PDB entry 8ACI | X-ray diffraction, 1.85 A resolution | chains H and L of the 4 polymer chains in the assembly

== Chain H ==
Protein: ARGX-117 Fab heavy chain
From: Homo sapiens
Notes: antibody fragment or engineered binder
Chain sequence (219 residues; each row starts with the number of its first residue):
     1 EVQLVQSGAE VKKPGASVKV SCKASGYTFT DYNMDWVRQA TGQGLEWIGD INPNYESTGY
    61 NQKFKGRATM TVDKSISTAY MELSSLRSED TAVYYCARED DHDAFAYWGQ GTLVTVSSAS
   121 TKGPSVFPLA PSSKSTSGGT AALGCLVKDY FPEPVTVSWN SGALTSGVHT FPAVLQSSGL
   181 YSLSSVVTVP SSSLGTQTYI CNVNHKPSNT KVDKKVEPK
Disulfides: Cys22-Cys96, Cys145-Cys201
Bound ions: Ca2+: Glu99, Asp103 (shared with 1 residue of chain A; Tyr100(L) of chain L)

== Chain L ==
Protein: ARGX-117 Fab light chain
From: Homo sapiens
Notes: antibody fragment or engineered binder
Chain sequence (218 residues; numbered 1 to 218; the number before each row is that of its first residue):
     1 DNVLTQSPDS LAVSLGERAT ISCRASKSVR TSGYNYMHWY QQKPGQPPKL LIYLASNLKS
    61 GVPDRFSGSG SGTDFTLTIS SLQAEDAATY YCQHSRELPY TFGQGTKLEI KRTVAAPSVF
   121 IFPPSDEQLK SGTASVVCLL NNFYPREAKV QWKVDNALQS GNSQESVTEQ DSKDSTYSLS
   181 STLTLSKADY EKHKVYACEV THQGLSSPVT KSFNRGEC
Disulfides: Cys23-Cys92, Cys138-Cys198
Bound ions: Ca2+: Tyr100 (shared with 1 residue of chain A; Glu99(H), Asp103(H) of chain H)

== Chain H / chain L interface ==
Contacting residue pairs (76):
  Asp35(H) - Tyr100(L)
  Gln39(H) - Gln42(L)  hydrogen bond
  Gln39(H) - Tyr91(L)  hydrogen bond
  Gln43(H) - Tyr91(L)
  Leu45(H) - Pro48(L)  hydrophobic
  Leu45(H) - Tyr91(L)  hydrophobic
  Leu45(H) - Phe102(L)
  Trp47(H) - Leu98(L)  hydrophobic
  Trp47(H) - Pro99(L)  hydrophobic
  Trp47(H) - Tyr100(L)
  Asn61(H) - Pro99(L)
  Tyr95(H) - Gln42(L)
  Tyr95(H) - Gln46(L)
  Tyr95(H) - Pro47(L)  hydrophobic
  Asp100(H) - Leu50(L)
  Asp100(H) - Lys59(L)  salt bridge
  His102(H) - His38(L)  hydrogen bond (backbone-side chain)
  His102(H) - Tyr53(L)
  His102(H) - Leu54(L)
  Asp103(H) - His38(L)  hydrogen bond (backbone-side chain)
  Asp103(H) - Ser95(L)
  Asp103(H) - Tyr100(L)  hydrogen bond
  Ala104(H) - His38(L)
  Ala104(H) - Tyr40(L)
  Ala104(H) - Leu50(L)  hydrophobic
  Phe105(H) - Tyr40(L)  hydrogen bond (backbone-side chain)
  Phe105(H) - Leu50(L)
  Phe105(H) - Gln93(L)
  Phe105(H) - Phe102(L)  hydrophobic
  Ala106(H) - Leu50(L)  hydrophobic
  Ala106(H) - Lys59(L)
  Trp108(H) - Tyr40(L)
  Trp108(H) - Pro47(L)  hydrophobic
  Trp108(H) - Pro48(L)
  Gly109(H) - Pro47(L)
  Val126(H) - Glu127(L)
  Phe127(H) - Ser125(L)
  Phe127(H) - Glu127(L)
  Phe127(H) - Gln128(L)
  Pro128(H) - Ser125(L)
  Leu129(H) - Phe122(L)
  Leu129(H) - Val137(L)  hydrophobic
  Ala130(H) - Phe122(L)
  Lys134(H) - Phe120(L)
  Lys134(H) - Ile121(L)  hydrogen bond (backbone-backbone)
  Lys134(H) - Lys211(L)
  Lys134(H) - Ser212(L)  hydrogen bond (side chain-backbone)
  Ser135(H) - Phe120(L)
  Ser135(H) - Phe122(L)
  Thr136(H) - Phe120(L)
  Ser137(H) - Phe120(L)
  Ala142(H) - Phe122(L)
  Leu146(H) - Ser135(L)
  Lys148(H) - Gln128(L)
  Lys148(H) - Ser135(L)
  His169(H) - Asn141(L)
  His169(H) - Asn142(L)  hydrogen bond
  His169(H) - Asp171(L)
  His169(H) - Ser178(L)  hydrogen bond
  Phe171(H) - Leu139(L)  hydrophobic
  Phe171(H) - Ser166(L)
  Phe171(H) - Thr168(L)
  Phe171(H) - Ser178(L)
  Phe171(H) - Leu179(L)
  Phe171(H) - Ser180(L)
  Pro172(H) - Ser166(L)  hydrogen bond (backbone-side chain)
  Pro172(H) - Val167(L)
  Val174(H) - Gln164(L)
  Val174(H) - Glu165(L)
  Val174(H) - Ser166(L)
  Leu175(H) - Gln164(L)  hydrogen bond (backbone-side chain)
  Gln176(H) - Gln164(L)
  Thr188(H) - Asn141(L)
  Lys214(H) - Glu127(L)  salt bridge
  Lys219(H) - Pro123(L)
  Lys219(H) - Pro124(L)  hydrogen bond (side chain-backbone)
Interface residues without a listed pair, chain H (46 interface residues in all): Val37, Gly44, Asp50, Gln62, Lys63, Gln110, Leu143, Thr170, Ser184, Val186
Interface residues without a listed pair, chain L (45 interface residues in all): Asp1, Tyr36, Thr133, Phe213

== Overview ==
46 residues of chain H and 45 residues of chain L are in contact; the contacts include 13 hydrogen bonds and 2
salt bridges. Polar pairs include Asp100(H)-Lys59(L), Lys214(H)-Glu127(L) and Gln39(H)-Gln42(L). Glu99(H),
Asp103(H) and Tyr100(L) form the Ca2+ site.
Here chain H is ARGX-117 Fab heavy chain and chain L is ARGX-117 Fab light chain, both from Homo sapiens.
Entry 8ACI (Structure of ARG-117 Fab in complex with a fragment of complement C2, neutral pH) was determined
by X-ray diffraction.
